PDB entry 2J5G | X-ray diffraction, 1.46 A resolution | chains B and E of the 6 polymer chains in the assembly

# Chain B (and E)
Molecule: ALR4455 protein
From: Anabaena sp
Notes: EC 3.7.1.7; chain E of this document is another copy of the same molecule, construct and numbering; everything in this record applies to it too
UniProtKB: Q8YNV6 (Q8YNV6_ANASP); numbering as in UniProt (aligned over 1-253)
Sequence (263 residues; each row starts with the number of its first residue; numbers below 1 keep their minus sign (Met-9 is residue -9)):
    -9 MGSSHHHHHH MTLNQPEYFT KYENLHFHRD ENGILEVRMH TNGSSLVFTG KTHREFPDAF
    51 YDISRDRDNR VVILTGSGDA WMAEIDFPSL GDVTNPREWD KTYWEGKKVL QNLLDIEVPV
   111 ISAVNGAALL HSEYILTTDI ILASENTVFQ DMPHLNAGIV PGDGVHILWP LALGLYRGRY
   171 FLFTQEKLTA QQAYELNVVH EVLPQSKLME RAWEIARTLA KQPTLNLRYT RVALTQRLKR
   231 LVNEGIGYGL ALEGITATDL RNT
Not modelled in the structure: -9 to 3 (chain E: -9 to 4)

# Interface between chain B and chain E
Contacting residue pairs (50):
  Asp48(B) - Tyr51(E)
  Asp48(B) - Arg55(E)  salt bridge
  Tyr51(B) - Asp48(E)
  Tyr51(B) - Tyr51(E)  hydrophobic
  Tyr51(B) - Trp94(E)  hydrophobic
  Tyr51(B) - Lys98(E)
  Tyr51(B) - Asn102(E)  hydrogen bond
  Ser54(B) - Trp94(E)
  Arg55(B) - Asp48(E)  salt bridge
  Arg55(B) - Trp94(E)
  Arg57(B) - Arg87(E)
  Arg57(B) - Asp90(E)  salt bridge
  Arg57(B) - Lys91(E)
  Pro86(B) - Leu215(E)
  Arg87(B) - Arg57(E)
  Asp90(B) - Arg57(E)  salt bridge
  Asp90(B) - Leu215(E)
  Asp90(B) - Arg218(E)  salt bridge
  Asp90(B) - Tyr219(E)  hydrogen bond
  Lys91(B) - Arg57(E)
  Tyr93(B) - Glu107(E)
  Tyr93(B) - Tyr219(E)  hydrophobic
  Tyr93(B) - Val222(E)
  Trp94(B) - Tyr51(E)  hydrophobic
  Trp94(B) - Ser54(E)
  Trp94(B) - Arg55(E)
  Trp94(B) - Asp105(E)
  Trp94(B) - Glu107(E)
  Trp94(B) - Arg218(E)
  Lys97(B) - Glu107(E)  salt bridge
  Lys97(B) - Val222(E)
  Lys98(B) - Tyr51(E)
  Lys98(B) - Asp105(E)  salt bridge
  Gln101(B) - Gln101(E)
  Gln101(B) - Asp105(E)
  Asn102(B) - Tyr51(E)  hydrogen bond
  Asp105(B) - Lys98(E)  salt bridge
  Asp105(B) - Gln101(E)
  Glu107(B) - Tyr93(E)
  Glu107(B) - Trp94(E)
  Glu107(B) - Lys97(E)  salt bridge
  Leu215(B) - Pro86(E)
  Leu215(B) - Asp90(E)
  Arg218(B) - Asp90(E)  salt bridge
  Arg218(B) - Trp94(E)
  Tyr219(B) - Asp90(E)  hydrogen bond
  Tyr219(B) - Tyr93(E)  hydrophobic
  Val222(B) - Tyr93(E)
  Val222(B) - Lys97(E)
  Asn233(B) - Asn233(E)
Interface residues without a listed pair, chain B (23 interface residues in all): Pro47
Interface residues without a listed pair, chain E (23 interface residues in all): Pro47

# Summary
The chain B/chain E interface involves 23 residues from each chain, with 4 hydrogen bonds and 10 salt bridges.
Polar contacts include Asp48(B)-Arg55(E), Arg57(B)-Asp90(E) and Asp90(B)-Arg218(E).
Chain B and chain E are both ALR4455 protein (Anabaena sp); the structure, The Native structure of a
beta-Diketone Hydrolase from the Cyanobacterium Anabaena sp. PCC 7120, was determined by X-ray diffraction
(same publication as 2J5S).
